7VWY - chains D and F of the 9 polymer chains in the assembly; structure by electron microscopy, 4.57 A resolution (low resolution: residue-level contacts below are approximate; hydrogen-bond / salt-bridge calls are withheld).

Chain D:
Molecule: DNA-directed RNA polymerase subunit beta'
From: Escherichia coli K-12
Notes: EC 2.7.7.6
UniProtKB: P0A8T7 (RPOC_ECOLI); residue numbers follow UniProt; this construct covers 1-1407
Amino-acid sequence (1407 residues; numbered 1 to 1407; the number before each row is that of its first residue):
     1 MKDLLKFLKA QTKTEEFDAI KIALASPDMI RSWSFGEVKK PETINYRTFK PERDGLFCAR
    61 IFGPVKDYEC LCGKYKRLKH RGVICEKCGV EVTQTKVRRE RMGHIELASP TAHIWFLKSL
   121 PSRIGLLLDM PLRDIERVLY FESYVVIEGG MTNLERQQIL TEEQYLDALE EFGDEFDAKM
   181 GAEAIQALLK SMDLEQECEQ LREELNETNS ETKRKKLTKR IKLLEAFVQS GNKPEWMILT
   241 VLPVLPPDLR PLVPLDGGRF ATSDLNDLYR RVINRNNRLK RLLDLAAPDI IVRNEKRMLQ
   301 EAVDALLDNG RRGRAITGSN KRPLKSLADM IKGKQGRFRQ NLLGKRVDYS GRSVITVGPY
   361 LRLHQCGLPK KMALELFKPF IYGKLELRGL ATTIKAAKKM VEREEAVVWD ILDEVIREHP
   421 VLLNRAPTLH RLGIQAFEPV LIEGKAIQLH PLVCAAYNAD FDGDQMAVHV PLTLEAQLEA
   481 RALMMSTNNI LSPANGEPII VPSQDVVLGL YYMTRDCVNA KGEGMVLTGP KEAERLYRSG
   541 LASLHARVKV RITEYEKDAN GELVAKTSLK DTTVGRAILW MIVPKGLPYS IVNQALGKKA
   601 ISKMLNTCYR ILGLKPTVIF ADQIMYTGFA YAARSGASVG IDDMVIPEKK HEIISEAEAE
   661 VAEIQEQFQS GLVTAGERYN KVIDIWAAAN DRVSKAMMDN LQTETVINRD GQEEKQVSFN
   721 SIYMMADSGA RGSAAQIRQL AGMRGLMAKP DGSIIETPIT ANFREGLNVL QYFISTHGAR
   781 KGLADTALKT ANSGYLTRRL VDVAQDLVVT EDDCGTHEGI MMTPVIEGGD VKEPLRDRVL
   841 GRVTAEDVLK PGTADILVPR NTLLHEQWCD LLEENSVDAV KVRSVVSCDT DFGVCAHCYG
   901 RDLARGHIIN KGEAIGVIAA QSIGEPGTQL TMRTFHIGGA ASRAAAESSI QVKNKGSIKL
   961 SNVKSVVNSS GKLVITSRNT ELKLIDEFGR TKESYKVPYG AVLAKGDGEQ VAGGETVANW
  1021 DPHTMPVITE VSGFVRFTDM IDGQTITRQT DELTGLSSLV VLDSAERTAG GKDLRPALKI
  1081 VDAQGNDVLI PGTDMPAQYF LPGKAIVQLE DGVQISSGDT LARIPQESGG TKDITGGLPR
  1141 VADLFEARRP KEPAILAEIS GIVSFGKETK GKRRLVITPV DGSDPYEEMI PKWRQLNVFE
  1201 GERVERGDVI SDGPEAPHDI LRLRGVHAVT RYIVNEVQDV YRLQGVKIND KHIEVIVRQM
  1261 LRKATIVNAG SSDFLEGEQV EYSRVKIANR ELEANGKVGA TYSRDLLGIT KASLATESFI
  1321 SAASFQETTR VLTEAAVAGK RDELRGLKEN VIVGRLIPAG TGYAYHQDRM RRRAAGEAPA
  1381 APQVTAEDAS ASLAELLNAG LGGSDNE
Disordered / not traced: 1-14, 933-947, 1127-1136, 1377-1407
Metal / ion sites: Zn2+ site 1: Cys-70, Leu-71, Cys-72, Cys-88; Mg2+: Asp-460, Asp-462, Asp-464; Zn2+ site 2: Cys-814, Cys-888, Cys-895, Cys-898

Chain F:
Molecule: RNA polymerase sigma factor RpoD
From: Escherichia coli K-12
UniProtKB: P00579 (RPOD_ECOLI); numbering as in UniProt (aligned over 1-613)
Amino-acid sequence (613 residues; row label = number of the first residue in the row):
     1 MEQNPQSQLK LLVTRGKEQG YLTYAEVNDH LPEDIVDSDQ IEDIIQMIND MGIQVMEEAP
    61 DADDLMLAEN TADEDAAEAA AQVLSSVESE IGRTTDPVRM YMREMGTVEL LTREGEIDIA
   121 KRIEDGINQV QCSVAEYPEA ITYLLEQYDR VEAEEARLSD LITGFVDPNA EEDLAPTATH
   181 VGSELSQEDL DDDEDEDEED GDDDSADDDN SIDPELAREK FAELRAQYVV TRDTIKAKGR
   241 SHATAQEEIL KLSEVFKQFR LVPKQFDYLV NSMRVMMDRV RTQERLIMKL CVEQCKMPKK
   301 NFITLFTGNE TSDTWFNAAI AMNKPWSEKL HDVSEEVHRA LQKLQQIEEE TGLTIEQVKD
   361 INRRMSIGEA KARRAKKEMV EANLRLVISI AKKYTNRGLQ FLDLIQEGNI GLMKAVDKFE
   421 YRRGYKFSTY ATWWIRQAIT RSIADQARTI RIPVHMIETI NKLNRISRQM LQEMGREPTP
   481 EELAERMLMP EDKIRKVLKI AKEPISMETP IGDDEDSHLG DFIEDTTLEL PLDSATTESL
   541 RAATHDVLAG LTAREAKVLR MRFGIDMNTD YTLEEVGKQF DVTRERIRQI EAKALRKLRH
   601 PSRSEVLRSF LDD
Disordered / not traced: 1-92, 172-209

How chain D and chain F interact:
Contacting residue pairs (65):
  Glu-42(D) with Arg-451(F)
  Thr-43(D) with Thr-449(F)
  Ile-44(D) with Ile-450(F)
  Tyr-46(D) with Ile-450(F); Arg-451(F); Pro-453(F)
  Arg-47(D) with Lys-496(F)
  Leu-78(D) with Asn-568(F)
  Lys-79(D) with Thr-569(F); Asp-570(F)
  Arg-137(D) with Arg-93(F)
  Tyr-140(D) with Met-100(F)
  Glu-142(D) with Arg-93(F); Arg-103(F)
  Pro-251(D) with Met-507(F)
  Leu-255(D) with Ile-505(F)
  Arg-259(D) with Lys-502(F)
  Phe-260(D) with Pro-504(F); Ile-505(F)
  Ala-261(D) with Pro-504(F); Ile-505(F); Met-507(F)
  Thr-262(D) with Ser-506(F); Met-507(F); Glu-508(F)
  Ser-263(D) with Glu-508(F)
  Asp-264(D) with Glu-508(F)
  Arg-270(D) with Ala-447(F); Arg-448(F); Thr-449(F)
  Asn-274(D) with Gln-446(F)
  Arg-275(D) with Gln-400(F); Asp-403(F)
  Arg-278(D) with Ile-410(F)
  Arg-281(D) with Ile-410(F)
  Leu-285(D) with Arg-373(F); Met-413(F)
  Ala-286(D) with Arg-373(F); Lys-377(F)
  Pro-288(D) with Lys-377(F)
  Ile-291(D) with Val-380(F); Gln-406(F)
  Asn-294(D) with Tyr-101(F); Leu-402(F); Gln-406(F)
  Glu-295(D) with Gln-406(F)
  Arg-297(D) with Met-100(F); Glu-104(F)
  Met-298(D) with Leu-402(F); Asp-403(F); Gln-406(F)
  Arg-312(D) with Thr-95(F)
  Gly-313(D) with Thr-95(F)
  Ile-316(D) with Gln-400(F)
  Arg-322(D) with Ser-506(F); Thr-509(F); Pro-510(F)
  Gln-335(D) with Glu-515(F)
  Thr-393(D) with Ser-609(F); Phe-610(F)
  Ile-394(D) with Leu-532(F)
  Lys-395(D) with Ser-609(F); Phe-610(F); Asp-612(F)
  Lys-398(D) with Leu-532(F)
Other interface residues (no listed pair), chain D (51 interface residues in all): Asn-45, Phe-49, Lys-96, Val-253, Arg-271, Leu-282, Ala-287, Ile-290, Glu-301, Asn-320, Thr-392
Other interface residues (no listed pair), chain F (49 interface residues in all): Pro-97, Leu-384, Glu-407, Asn-409, Met-456, Lys-499, Ile-523, Leu-528, Ala-535, Leu-611

In short:
51 residues of chain D face 49 of chain F across their interface. Cys-70(D), Leu-71(D), Cys-72(D) and
Cys-88(D) form the Zn2+ site 1. Asp-460(D), Asp-462(D) and Asp-464(D) coordinate Mg2+.
Chain D is DNA-directed RNA polymerase subunit beta' and chain F is RNA polymerase sigma factor RpoD, both
from Escherichia coli K-12; the structure, Cryo-EM structure of Rob-dependent transcription activation complex
in a unique conformation, was determined by electron microscopy, deposited together with 7VWZ.
